6PSQ - chains J and N of the 10 polymer chains in the assembly; structure by electron microscopy, 3.40 A resolution.

Chain J:
Molecule: DNA-directed RNA polymerase subunit beta'
Source organism: Escherichia coli
Notes: EC 2.7.7.6
UniProt: P0A8T7 (RPOC_ECOLI); residue numbers follow UniProt; this construct covers 2-1407
Chain sequence (1430 residues; numbered 1 to 1430; the number before each row is that of its first residue):
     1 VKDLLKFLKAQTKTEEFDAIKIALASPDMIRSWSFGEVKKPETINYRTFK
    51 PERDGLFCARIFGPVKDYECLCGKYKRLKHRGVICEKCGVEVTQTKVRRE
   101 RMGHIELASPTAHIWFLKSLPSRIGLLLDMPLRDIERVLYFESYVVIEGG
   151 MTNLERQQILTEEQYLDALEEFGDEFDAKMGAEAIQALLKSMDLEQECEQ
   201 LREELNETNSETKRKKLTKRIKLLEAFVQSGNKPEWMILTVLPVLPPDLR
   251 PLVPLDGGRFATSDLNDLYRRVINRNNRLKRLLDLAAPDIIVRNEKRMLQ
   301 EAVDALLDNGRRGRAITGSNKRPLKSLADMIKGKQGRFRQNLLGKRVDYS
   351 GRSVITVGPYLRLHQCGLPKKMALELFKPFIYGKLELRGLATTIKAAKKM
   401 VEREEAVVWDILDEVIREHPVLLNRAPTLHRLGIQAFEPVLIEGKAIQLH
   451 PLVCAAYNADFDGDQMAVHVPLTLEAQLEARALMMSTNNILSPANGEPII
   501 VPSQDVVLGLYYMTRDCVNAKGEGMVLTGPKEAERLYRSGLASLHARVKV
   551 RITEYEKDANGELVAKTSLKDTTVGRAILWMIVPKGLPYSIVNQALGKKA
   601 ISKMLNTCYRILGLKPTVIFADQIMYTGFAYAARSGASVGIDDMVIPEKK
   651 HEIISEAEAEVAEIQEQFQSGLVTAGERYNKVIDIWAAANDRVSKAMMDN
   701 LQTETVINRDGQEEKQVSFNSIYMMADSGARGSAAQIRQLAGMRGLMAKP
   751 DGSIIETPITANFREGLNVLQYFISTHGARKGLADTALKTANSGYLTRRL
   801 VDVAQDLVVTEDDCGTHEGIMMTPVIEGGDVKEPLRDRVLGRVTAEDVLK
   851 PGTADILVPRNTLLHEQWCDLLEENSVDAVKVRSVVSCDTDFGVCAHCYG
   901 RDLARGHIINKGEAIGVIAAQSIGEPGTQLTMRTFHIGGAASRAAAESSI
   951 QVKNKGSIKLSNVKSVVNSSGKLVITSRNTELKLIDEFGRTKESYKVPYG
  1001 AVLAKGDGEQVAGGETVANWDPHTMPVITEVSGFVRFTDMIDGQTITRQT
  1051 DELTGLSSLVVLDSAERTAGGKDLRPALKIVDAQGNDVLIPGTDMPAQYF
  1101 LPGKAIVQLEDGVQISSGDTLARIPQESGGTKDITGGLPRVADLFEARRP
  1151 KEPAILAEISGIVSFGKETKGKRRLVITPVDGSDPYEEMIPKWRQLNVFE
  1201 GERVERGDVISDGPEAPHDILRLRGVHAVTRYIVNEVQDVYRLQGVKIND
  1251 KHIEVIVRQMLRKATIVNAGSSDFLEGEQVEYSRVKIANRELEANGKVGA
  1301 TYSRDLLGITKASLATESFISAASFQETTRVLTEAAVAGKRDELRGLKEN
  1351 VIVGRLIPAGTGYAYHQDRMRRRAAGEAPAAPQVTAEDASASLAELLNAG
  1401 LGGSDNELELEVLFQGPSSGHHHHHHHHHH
Disordered / not traced: 1-15, 938-947, 1127-1131, 1376-1430
Sequence notes: expression tag (1, 1408-1430)
Metal / ion sites: Zn2+ site 1: Cys70, Cys72, Cys85, Cys88; Mg2+: Asp460, Asp462, Asp464; Zn2+ site 2: Cys814, Cys888, Cys895, Cys898
Ligand contacts:
  - chapso (1N7), molecule 1: Leu255, Asp256, Arg259
  - chapso (1N7), molecule 2: Phe935, Ile937, Leu1243, Gln1244
Swiss-Prot annotation at these positions:
  - binding site (Zn(2+)): Cys70, Cys72, Cys85, Cys88, Cys814, Cys888, Cys895, Cys898
  - binding site (Mg(2+)): Asp460, Asp462, Asp464
  - modified residue: Lys983 (N6-acetyllysine)
  - mutagenesis: Gln504 (Q504P: Resistant to antibiotics salinamide A and B), Asn690 (N690D: Resistant to antibiotics salinamide A and B), Met697 (M697V: Resistant to antibiotics salinamide A and B), Ala735 (A735T: Resistant to antibiotics salinamide A and B), Arg738 (R738C/H/P/S: Resistant to antibiotics salinamide A and B), Ala748 (A748E: Resistant to antibiotics salinamide A and B), Pro758 (P758S/T: Resistant to antibiotics salinamide A and B), Phe763 (F763C: Resistant to antibiotics salinamide A and B), Ser775 (S775A: Resistant to antibiotics salinamide A and B), Ala779 (A779T/V: Resistant to antibiotics salinamide A and B), Arg780 (R780C: Resistant to antibiotics salinamide A and B), Gly782 (G782A/C: Resistant to antibiotics salinamide A and B), 1 further mutagenesis entry in UniProt
Reported in the primary citation:
  - binding site for the 85-nt DNA strand: Tyr46, Arg47

Chain N:
Molecule: Protein TraR
Source organism: Escherichia coli
UniProt: P41065 (TRAR_ECOLI); residues 2-73 here = UniProt positions 2-73
Chain sequence (72 residues; each row starts with the number of its first residue):
     2 SDEADEAYSVTEQLTMTGINRIRQKINAHGIPVYLCEACGNPIPEARRKI
    52 FPGVTLCVECQAYQERQRKHYA
Metal / ion sites: Zn2+: Cys37, Cys40, Cys58, Cys61
Ligand contacts: chapso (1N7): Ser10, Glu13, Gln14, Met17, Thr18, Asn21
Swiss-Prot annotation at these positions:
  - zinc finger: Cys37 to Cys61 (dksA C4-type)

Interface between chain J and chain N:
Residue-residue contacts (46; chain J residue first):
  Asp460(J) - Ser2(N)
  Asp462(J) - Asp3(N)
  Ile664(J) - Ile51(N)  hydrophobic
  Gln667(J) - Ile51(N)
  Gly671(J) - Val59(N)
  Leu672(J) - Ala47(N)  hydrophobic
  Leu672(J) - Arg48(N)
  Val673(J) - Ile51(N)  hydrophobic
  Val673(J) - Phe52(N)  hydrophobic
  Val673(J) - Val59(N)
  Thr674(J) - Val59(N)
  Thr674(J) - Gln62(N)
  Thr674(J) - Ala63(N)
  Thr674(J) - Glu66(N)
  Gly676(J) - Glu66(N)
  Glu677(J) - Phe52(N)
  Glu677(J) - Gln62(N)
  Tyr679(J) - Ile23(N)
  Asn680(J) - Ile23(N)
  Asn680(J) - Lys26(N)
  Ile683(J) - Ile23(N)  hydrophobic
  Asp684(J) - Arg24(N)  salt bridge
  Asp684(J) - Ile27(N)
  Ala687(J) - Ile20(N)  hydrophobic
  Ala687(J) - Arg24(N)
  Ala735(J) - Tyr9(N)
  Ala735(J) - Glu13(N)
  Gln736(J) - Tyr9(N)
  Gln739(J) - Tyr9(N)
  Leu746(J) - Thr16(N)
  Ala748(J) - Thr16(N)
  Ile754(J) - Thr16(N)
  Ile754(J) - Gly19(N)
  Ile754(J) - Ile20(N)
  Gly778(J) - Thr12(N)  hydrogen bond (backbone-side chain)
  Ala779(J) - Thr12(N)
  Gly782(J) - Ala8(N)
  Gly782(J) - Val11(N)
  Gly782(J) - Thr12(N)
  Leu783(J) - Ala8(N)
  Thr786(J) - Glu4(N)
  Thr786(J) - Glu7(N)
  Thr786(J) - Ala8(N)
  Thr786(J) - Val11(N)
  Thr931(J) - Gln14(N)
  Phe935(J) - Gln14(N)
Other interface residues (no listed pair), chain J (37 interface residues in all): Asn458, Lys681, Asp691, Arg738, Lys749, Gly752, Lys781, Asp785, His936
Other interface residues (no listed pair), chain N (29 interface residues in all): Leu15, Met17, Thr18, Arg22

In short:
37 residues of chain J and 29 residues of chain N are in contact; the contacts include 1 hydrogen bond and 1
salt bridge. Polar pairs include Asp684(J)-Arg24(N) and Gly778(J)-Thr12(N). One chapso molecule is bound
between chain J and chain N. The paper reports a binding site for the 85-nt DNA strand at Tyr46(J) and
Arg47(J).
Chain J is DNA-directed RNA polymerase subunit beta' and chain N is Protein TraR, both from Escherichia coli;
the structure, Escherichia coli RNA polymerase closed complex (TRPc) with TraR and rpsT P2 promoter, was
determined by electron microscopy together with 6PSR, 6PSS, 6PST, 6PSU, 6PSV and 6PSW from the same study.
